PDB entry 1OQM | X-ray diffraction, 2.10 A resolution | chains A and B

== Chain A ==
Name: Alpha-lactalbumin
Organism: Mus musculus
UniProt: P29752 (LALBA_MOUSE); residues 1-123 here correspond to UniProt positions 21-143 (UniProt number = residue number + 20)
Chain sequence (123 residues; each row starts with the number of its first residue):
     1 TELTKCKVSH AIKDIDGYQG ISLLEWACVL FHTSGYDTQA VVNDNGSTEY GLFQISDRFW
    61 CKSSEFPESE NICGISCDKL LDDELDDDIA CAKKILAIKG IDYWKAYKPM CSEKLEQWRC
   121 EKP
Disulfides: Cys-6/Cys-120, Cys-28/Cys-111, Cys-61/Cys-77, Cys-73/Cys-91
Bound ions: Ca2+: Lys-79, Asp-82, Glu-84, Asp-87, Asp-88

== Chain B ==
Name: beta-1,4-galactosyltransferase
Organism: Bos taurus
Notes: EC 2.4.1.38
UniProt: P08037 (B4GT1_BOVIN); residue numbers follow UniProt; this construct covers 130-402
Chain sequence (286 residues; numbered 117 to 402; the number before each row is that of its first residue):
   117 ASMTGGQQMG RGSSLTACPE ESPLLVGPML IEFNIPVDLK LVEQQNPKVK LGGRYTPMDC
   177 ISPHKVAIII PFRNRQEHLK YWLYYLHPIL QRQQLDYGIY VINQAGESMF NRAKLLNVGF
   237 KEALKDYDYN CFVFSDVDLI PMNDHNTYRC FSQPRHISVA MDKFGFSLPY VQYFGGVSAL
   297 SKQQFLSING FPNNYWGWGG EDDDIYNRLA FRGMSVSRPN AVIGKCRMIR HSRDKKNEPN
   357 PQRFDRIAHT KETMLSDGLN SLTYMVLEVQ RYPLYTKITV DIGTPS
Disordered / not traced: 117-130
Disulfides: Cys-134/Cys-176, Cys-247/Cys-266
Bound ions: Mn2+: Asp-254, His-347 (together with uridine-diphosphate-N-acetylgalactosamine)
Small-molecule neighbours: uridine-diphosphate-N-acetylgalactosamine (UD2): Ile-186, Pro-187, Phe-188, Arg-189, Arg-191, Phe-226, Arg-228, Asp-252, Val-253, Asp-254, Leu-255, Met-277, Lys-279, Phe-280, Tyr-289, Gly-291, Gly-292, Trp-314, Gly-315, Glu-317, Asp-318, Met-344, His-347, Arg-349, Asp-350, Asn-353
UniProt features mapped onto this chain:
  - binding site (UDP-alpha-D-galactose): Pro-187 to Arg-191, Phe-226 to Arg-228, Val-253, Asp-254, Trp-314, His-347 to Arg-349
  - binding site (Mn(2+)): Asp-254, His-347
  - binding site (N-acetyl-D-glucosamine): Gly-316 to Asp-319, Arg-359
  - mutagenesis: Trp-314 (W314A: Reduces galactosyltransferase activity, lactose synthase activity and substrate binding by 99%)

== Interface between chain A and chain B ==
Contacting residue pairs - 21 pairs, chain A then chain B:
  Glu-2(A) / Lys-279(B)
  Phe-31(A) / Pro-285(B)  hydrophobic
  Phe-31(A) / Tyr-286(B)  hydrophobic
  His-32(A) / Tyr-286(B)
  His-32(A) / Arg-359(B)
  His-32(A) / Phe-360(B)
  Val-42(A) / Pro-355(B)  hydrophobic
  Asp-44(A) / Pro-357(B)
  Lys-105(A) / Pro-357(B)  hydrogen bond (side chain-backbone)
  Lys-105(A) / Phe-360(B)
  Lys-105(A) / Asp-361(B)
  Ala-106(A) / Phe-360(B)  hydrophobic
  Pro-109(A) / Phe-360(B)
  Met-110(A) / Asp-319(B)
  Lys-114(A) / Val-287(B)
  Lys-114(A) / Gln-288(B)
  Gln-117(A) / Tyr-286(B)
  Gln-117(A) / Val-287(B)  hydrogen bond (side chain-backbone)
  Gln-117(A) / Gln-288(B)  hydrogen bond
  Trp-118(A) / Pro-285(B)
  Trp-118(A) / Tyr-286(B)  hydrophobic
Also at the interface, not in a pair above, chain A (13 interface residues in all): Glu-113
Also at the interface, not in a pair above, chain B (15 interface residues in all): Phe-280, Tyr-322, Ile-363, Ala-364

== Overview ==
13 residues of chain A face 15 of chain B across their interface, with 3 hydrogen bonds. Polar contacts
include Lys-105(A)/Pro-357(B), Gln-117(A)/Val-287(B) and Gln-117(A)/Gln-288(B). Chain B binds
uridine-diphosphate-N-acetylgalactosamine.
Here chain A is Alpha-lactalbumin (Mus musculus) and chain B is beta-1,4-galactosyltransferase (Bos taurus).
Entry 1OQM (A 1:1 complex between alpha-lactalbumin and beta1,4-galactosyltransferase in the presence of
UDP-N-acetyl-galactosamine) was determined by X-ray diffraction.
